7EKQ - chains K and L of the 19 polymer chains in the assembly; structure by electron microscopy, 3.60 A resolution.

Chain K:
Molecule: ATP-dependent Clp protease proteolytic subunit
From: Chlamydomonas reinhardtii
Reference sequence: A8IXD6 (A8IXD6_CHLRE); residues 1-251 here correspond to UniProt positions 26-276 (UniProt number = residue number + 25)
Sequence (251 residues; each row starts with the number of its first residue):
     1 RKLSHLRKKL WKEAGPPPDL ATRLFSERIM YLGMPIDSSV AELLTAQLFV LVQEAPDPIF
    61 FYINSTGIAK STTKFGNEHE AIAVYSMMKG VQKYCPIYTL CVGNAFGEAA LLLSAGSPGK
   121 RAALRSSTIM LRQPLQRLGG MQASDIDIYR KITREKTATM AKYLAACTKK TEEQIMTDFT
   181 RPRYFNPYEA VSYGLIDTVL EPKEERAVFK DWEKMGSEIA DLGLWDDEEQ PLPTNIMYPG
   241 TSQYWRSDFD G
Disordered / not traced: 234-251

Chain L:
Molecule: ATP-dependent Clp protease proteolytic subunit
From: Chlamydomonas reinhardtii
Reference sequence: A8IS47 (A8IS47_CHLRE); residues 1-250 here correspond to UniProt positions 33-282 (UniProt number = residue number + 32)
Sequence (250 residues; each row starts with the number of its first residue):
     1 KKSPQGFWQV TTKQISAAKR SGAPKRKVTT MMPVSVPKVL CRPPGQRQSE WVDLWEAYTY
    61 QKVVFIKEAI TEDVANNMIA LTLYLDSLDQ KRIYYWLNVP GGDVVPTLAL YDTMQYVRSK
   121 TATVCYGLCL GMGGFLLTAG GEKGYRFAMP HSILMMHHPS GASRGQASEM HIESRELVRM
   181 RDYLSLLTSN ATGQPYDRVI RELSRNKWMD PKQAIEYGMI DKVLTTPMPK MPSTGPSFKF
   241 ERQNDELIGL
Disordered / not traced: 1-40, 228-250

Interface between chain K and chain L:
Residue-residue contacts (41):
  Gly15(K) - Tyr60(L)  hydrogen bond (backbone-side chain)
  Pro18(K) - Glu56(L)
  Leu20(K) - Asn77(L)
  Leu20(K) - Ala80(L)  hydrophobic
  Arg23(K) - Tyr84(L)
  Tyr31(K) - Asn76(L)  hydrogen bond
  Tyr31(K) - Ile79(L)
  Gly33(K) - Asn76(L)  hydrogen bond (backbone-side chain)
  Tyr62(K) - Leu83(L)
  Asn64(K) - Asn76(L)
  Asn64(K) - Ile79(L)
  Asn64(K) - Ala109(L)
  Leu100(K) - Tyr116(L)
  Val102(K) - Ile79(L)  hydrophobic
  Gly103(K) - Ala109(L)
  Asn104(K) - Val105(L)
  Leu124(K) - Asp112(L)
  Leu124(K) - Tyr116(L)  hydrophobic
  Ser126(K) - Asp112(L)  hydrogen bond
  Ser126(K) - Tyr183(L)
  Met130(K) - Glu176(L)
  Arg181(K) - Ser168(L)
  Arg181(K) - Ile172(L)
  Pro182(K) - Ile172(L)
  Tyr184(K) - Glu176(L)
  Leu200(K) - Tyr116(L)  hydrophobic
  Pro202(K) - Gln115(L)
  Lys203(K) - Gln115(L)
  Lys203(K) - Val117(L)  hydrogen bond (side chain-backbone)
  Lys203(K) - Arg118(L)
  Glu204(K) - Lys143(L)  salt bridge
  Arg206(K) - Gln115(L)
  Arg206(K) - Asn190(L)  hydrogen bond (backbone-side chain)
  Val208(K) - Leu186(L)
  Lys210(K) - Asp182(L)
  Trp212(K) - Tyr196(L)  hydrophobic
  Glu213(K) - Tyr196(L)
  Glu213(K) - Asp197(L)
  Leu232(K) - Arg201(L)  hydrogen bond (backbone-side chain)
  Pro233(K) - Ile200(L)
  Pro233(K) - Arg201(L)
Interface residues without a listed pair, chain K (34 interface residues in all): Leu24, Met34, Thr72, Ala207, Phe209
Interface residues without a listed pair, chain L (34 interface residues in all): Leu108, Ala162, Gln166, Glu169, Arg175, Arg179, Arg181

Summary:
The chain K/chain L interface involves 34 residues from each chain, with 7 hydrogen bonds and 1 salt bridge.
Among the polar pairs are Glu204(K)-Lys143(L), Gly15(K)-Tyr60(L) and Tyr31(K)-Asn76(L).
Chain K is ATP-dependent Clp protease proteolytic subunit and chain L is ATP-dependent Clp protease
proteolytic subunit, both from Chlamydomonas reinhardtii; the structure, CrClpP-S2c, was determined by
electron microscopy (same publication as 7EKO).
